PDB entry 7U61 | X-ray diffraction, 2.10 A resolution | chains H and L

== Chain H ==
Name: NIC311 Fab Heavy Chain
Source organism: Mus musculus
Notes: antibody fragment or engineered binder
Amino-acid sequence (222 residues; numbered 1 to 213 plus 9 insertion-coded residues; the number before each row is that of its first residue; a row labelled like 82A-82C holds insertion residues (82A, then the next letters in order)):
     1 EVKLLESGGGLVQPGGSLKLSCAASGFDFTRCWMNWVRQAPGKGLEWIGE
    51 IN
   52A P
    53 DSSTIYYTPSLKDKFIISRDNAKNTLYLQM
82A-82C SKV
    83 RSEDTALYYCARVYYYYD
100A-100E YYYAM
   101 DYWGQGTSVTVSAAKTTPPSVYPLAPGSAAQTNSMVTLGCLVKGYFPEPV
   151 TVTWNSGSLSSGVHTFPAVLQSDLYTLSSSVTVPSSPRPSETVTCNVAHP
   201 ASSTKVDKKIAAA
Unresolved in the structure: 127-133
Disulfides: Cys-22/Cys-92, Cys-140/Cys-195
Small-molecule neighbours: (S)-3-(1-methylpyrrolidin-2-yl)pyridine (NCT): Trp-33, Glu-50, Val-95, Tyr-100C, Met-100E
What the authors report for this chain:
  - binding site for (S)-3-(1-methylpyrrolidin-2-yl)pyridine: Trp-33, Glu-50

== Chain L ==
Name: NIC311 Fab Light Chain
Source organism: Mus musculus
Notes: antibody fragment or engineered binder
Amino-acid sequence (211 residues; each row starts with the number of its first residue; note: 1 number in that range is skipped by the numbering (no residue carries it; nothing is unmodelled there); a row labelled like 27A-27C holds insertion residues (27A, then the next letters in order)):
     1 QTVVTQESA
    11 LTTSPGETVTLTCRSSA
27A-27C GAV
    28 TTHNFANWVQEKPDHLFTGLIGGTNNRVPGVPARFSGSLIGDKAALTITG
    78 TQTEDEAIYFCALWYSNHLVFGGGTKLTV
  106A L
   107 GQPKSSPSVTLFPPSSEELETNKATLVCTITDFYPGVVTVDWKVDGTPVT
   157 QGMETTQPSKQSNNKYMMSSYLTLTARAWERHSSYSCQVTHEGHTVEKSL
   207 SR
Unresolved in the structure: 1
Disulfides: Cys-23/Cys-88, Cys-134/Cys-193
Small-molecule neighbours: (S)-3-(1-methylpyrrolidin-2-yl)pyridine (NCT): Asn-34, Trp-91, Leu-96
What the authors report for this chain:
  - binding site for (S)-3-(1-methylpyrrolidin-2-yl)pyridine: Asn-34

== How chain H and chain L interact ==
Pairs across the interface (82):
  Val-37(H) with Phe-98(L), hydrophobic
  Gln-39(H) with Glu-38(L), hydrogen bond; His-42(L), hydrogen bond; Phe-44(L)
  Gly-44(H) with Phe-87(L)
  Leu-45(H) with Phe-44(L), hydrophobic; Phe-87(L), hydrophobic; Phe-98(L)
  Trp-47(H) with His-95(L); Leu-96(L); Phe-98(L)
  Glu-50(H) with Trp-91(L)
  Tyr-58(H) with Trp-91(L), hydrophobic; Ser-93(L); Asn-94(L)
  Tyr-59(H) with Asn-94(L); His-95(L)
  Pro-61(H) with His-95(L)
  Tyr-91(H) with His-42(L), hydrogen bond; Phe-44(L)
  Tyr-98(H) with Val-55(L); Pro-56(L)
  Tyr-99(H) with Pro-56(L)
  Tyr-100A(H) with Asn-53(L)
  Tyr-100B(H) with Gly-49(L); Gly-50(L); Asn-53(L); Arg-54(L), hydrogen bond (side chain-backbone); Val-55(L); Pro-56(L)
  Tyr-100C(H) with Asn-34(L); Gly-49(L); Gly-50(L)
  Ala-100D(H) with Asn-34(L); Val-55(L), hydrophobic
  Met-100E(H) with Asn-34(L); Val-36(L), hydrophobic; Gly-46(L), hydrogen bond (backbone-backbone); Leu-96(L), hydrophobic; Phe-98(L), hydrophobic
  Asp-101(H) with Thr-45(L); Gly-46(L), hydrogen bond (backbone-backbone)
  Trp-103(H) with Val-36(L), hydrophobic; Phe-44(L), hydrophobic
  Tyr-122(H) with Ser-121(L); Glu-123(L); Glu-124(L); Thr-127(L)
  Pro-123(H) with Ser-121(L); Glu-123(L)
  Leu-124(H) with Phe-118(L), hydrophobic
  Ala-125(H) with Phe-118(L)
  Thr-137(H) with Thr-116(L); Phe-118(L)
  Leu-138(H) with Phe-118(L)
  Leu-141(H) with Thr-131(L); Tyr-177(L), hydrophobic
  Lys-143(H) with Glu-124(L), salt bridge; Lys-129(L); Thr-131(L)
  His-164(H) with Thr-137(L); Gln-167(L); Met-173(L)
  Thr-165(H) with Met-173(L)
  Phe-166(H) with Thr-135(L); Ile-136(L); Thr-137(L); Met-173(L), hydrophobic; Met-174(L); Ser-175(L)
  Pro-167(H) with Thr-162(L), hydrogen bond (backbone-side chain)
  Val-169(H) with Glu-160(L); Thr-162(L); Tyr-177(L), hydrophobic
  Leu-170(H) with Glu-160(L)
  Gln-171(H) with Gly-158(L); Glu-160(L); Thr-179(L), hydrogen bond
  Leu-177(H) with Tyr-177(L)
  Ser-178(H) with Val-133(L); Tyr-177(L), hydrogen bond (backbone-side chain)
  Lys-208(H) with Glu-123(L), salt bridge
Also at the interface, not in a pair above, chain H (43 interface residues in all): Glu-46, Thr-60, Gln-105, Gly-139, Thr-176, Ser-180
Also at the interface, not in a pair above, chain L (45 interface residues in all): Ala-89, Pro-119, Asp-138, Ser-165

== Overview ==
43 residues of chain H face 45 of chain L across their interface; the contacts include 9 hydrogen bonds and 2
salt bridges. Among the polar pairs are Lys-143(H)/Glu-124(L), Lys-208(H)/Glu-123(L) and Gln-39(H)/Glu-38(L).
(S)-3-(1-methylpyrrolidin-2-yl)pyridine is bound between chain H and chain L. The paper reports a binding site
for (S)-3-(1-methylpyrrolidin-2-yl)pyridine at Trp-33(H), Glu-50(H) and Asn-34(L).
Chain H is NIC311 Fab Heavy Chain and chain L is NIC311 Fab Light Chain, both from Mus musculus; the
structure, Crystal Structure of Anti-Nicotine Antibody NIC311 Fab Complexed with Nicotine, was determined by
X-ray diffraction together with 7U62, 7U63 and 7U64 from the same study.
